9BCX - chains 4 and 7 of the 16 polymer chains in the assembly; structure by electron microscopy, 6.10 A resolution (low resolution: residue-level contacts below are approximate; hydrogen-bond / salt-bridge calls are withheld).

[Chain 4]
Name: DNA replication licensing factor MCM4
Organism: Saccharomyces cerevisiae
Notes: EC 3.6.4.12
Reference sequence: A0A8H4BU27 (A0A8H4BU27_YEASX); residues 1-933 here = UniProt positions 1-933
Amino-acid sequence (933 residues; each row starts with the number of its first residue):
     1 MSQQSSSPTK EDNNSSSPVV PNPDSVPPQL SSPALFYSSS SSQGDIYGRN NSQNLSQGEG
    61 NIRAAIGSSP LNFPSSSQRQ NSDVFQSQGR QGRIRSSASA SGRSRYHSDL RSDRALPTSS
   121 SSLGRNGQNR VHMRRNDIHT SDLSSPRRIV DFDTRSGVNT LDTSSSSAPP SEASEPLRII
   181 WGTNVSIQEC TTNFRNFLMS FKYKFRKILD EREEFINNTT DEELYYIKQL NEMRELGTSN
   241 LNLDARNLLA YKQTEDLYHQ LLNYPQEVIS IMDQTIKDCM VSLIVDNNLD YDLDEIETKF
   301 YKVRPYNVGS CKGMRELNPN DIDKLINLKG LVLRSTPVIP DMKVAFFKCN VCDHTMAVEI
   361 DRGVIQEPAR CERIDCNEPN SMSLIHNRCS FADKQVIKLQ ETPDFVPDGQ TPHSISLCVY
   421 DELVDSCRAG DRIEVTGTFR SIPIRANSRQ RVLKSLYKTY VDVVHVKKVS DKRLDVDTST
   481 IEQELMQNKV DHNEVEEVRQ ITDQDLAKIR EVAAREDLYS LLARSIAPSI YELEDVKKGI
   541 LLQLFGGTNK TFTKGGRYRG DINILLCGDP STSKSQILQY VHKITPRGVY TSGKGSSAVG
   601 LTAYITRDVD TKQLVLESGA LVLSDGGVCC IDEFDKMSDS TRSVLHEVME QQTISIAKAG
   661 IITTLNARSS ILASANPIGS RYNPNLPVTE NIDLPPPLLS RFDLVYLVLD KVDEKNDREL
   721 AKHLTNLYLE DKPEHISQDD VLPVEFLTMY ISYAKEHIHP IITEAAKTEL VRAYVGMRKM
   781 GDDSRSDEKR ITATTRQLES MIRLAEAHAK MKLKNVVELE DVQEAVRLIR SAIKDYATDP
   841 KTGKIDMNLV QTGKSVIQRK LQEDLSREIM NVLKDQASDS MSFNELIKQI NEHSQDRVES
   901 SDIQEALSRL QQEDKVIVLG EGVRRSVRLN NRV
Disordered / not traced: 1-185, 470-491, 781-793, 811-813, 842-849, 875-880, 891-899, 929-933

[Chain 7]
Name: DNA replication licensing factor MCM7
Organism: Saccharomyces cerevisiae
Notes: EC 3.6.4.12
Reference sequence: P38132 (MCM7_YEAST); numbering as in UniProt (aligned over 1-845)
Amino-acid sequence (845 residues; row label = number of the first residue in the row):
     1 MSAALPSIQL PVDYNNLFNE ITDFLVTFKQ DTLSSDATRN ENEDENLDAE NIEQHLLEKG
    61 PKYMAMLQKV ANRELNSVII DLDDILQYQN EKFLQGTQAD DLVSAIQQNA NHFTELFCRA
   121 IDNNMPLPTK EIDYKDDVLD VILNQRRLRN ERMLSDRTNE IRSENLMDTT MDPPSSMNDA
   181 LREVVEDETE LFPPNLTRRY FLYFKPLSQN CARRYRKKAI SSKPLSVRQI KGDFLGQLIT
   241 VRGIITRVSD VKPAVEVIAY TCDQCGYEVF QEVNSRTFTP LSECTSEECS QNQTKGQLFM
   301 STRASKFSAF QECKIQELSQ QVPVGHIPRS LNIHVNGTLV RSLSPGDIVD VTGIFLPAPY
   361 TGFKALKAGL LTETYLEAQF VRQHKKKFAS FSLTSDVEER VMELITSGDV YNRLAKSIAP
   421 EIYGNLDVKK ALLLLLVGGV DKRVGDGMKI RGDINVCLMG DPGVAKSQLL KAICKISPRG
   481 VYTTGKGSSG VGLTAAVMKD PVTDEMILEG GALVLADNGI CCIDEFDKMD ESDRTAIHEV
   541 MEQQTISISK AGINTTLNAR TSILAAANPL YGRYNPRLSP LDNINLPAAL LSRFDILFLM
   601 LDIPSRDDDE KLAEHVTYVH MHNKQPDLDF TPVEPSKMRE YIAYAKTKRP VMSEAVNDYV
   661 VQAYIRLRQD SKREMDSKFS FGQATPRTLL GIIRLSQALA KLRLADMVDI DDVEEALRLV
   721 RVSKESLYQE TNKSKEDESP TTKIFTIIKK MLQETGKNTL SYENIVKTVR LRGFTMLQLS
   781 NCIQEYSYLN VWHLINEGNT LKFVDDGTMD TDQEDSLVST PKLAPQTTAS ANVSAQDSDI
   841 DLQDA
Disordered / not traced: 27-64, 163-191, 275-278, 316-329, 360-372, 382-386, 792-845
UniProt features mapped onto this chain:
  - motif: S592 to D595 (Arginine finger)
  - binding site (ATP): Y423, G463, A465, K466, S467, N568, R593, R687
  - modified residue: T811 (Phosphothreonine), S819 (Phosphoserine), S838 (Phosphoserine)
  - mutagenesis: K466 (K466A: Loss of MCM2-7 complex helicase activity)

[Chain 4 / chain 7 interface]
Contacting residue pairs (60):
  E255(4) - K135(7)
  N263(4) - V138(7)
  Y264(4) - R303(7)
  Q266(4) - R303(7)
  E267(4) - R303(7)
  P319(4) - P253(7)
  P319(4) - F307(7)
  P319(4) - S308(7)
  P319(4) - A309(7)
  I322(4) - T302(7)
  I322(4) - S305(7)
  I322(4) - F307(7)
  D323(4) - T302(7)
  D323(4) - R303(7)
  R362(4) - D263(7)
  R362(4) - F299(7)
  V364(4) - F299(7)
  T411(4) - T555(7)
  P412(4) - T555(7)
  H413(4) - D250(7)
  S441(4) - T302(7)
  P443(4) - M300(7)
  R451(4) - P280(7)
  V452(4) - T279(7)
  S455(4) - V255(7)
  L456(4) - F310(7)
  Y457(4) - I258(7)
  Y457(4) - M300(7)
  T459(4) - P253(7)
  P528(4) - D446(7)
  S571(4) - S592(7)
  S571(4) - P686(7)
  S571(4) - R687(7)
  S575(4) - E542(7)
  S575(4) - Q543(7)
  Q576(4) - M448(7)
  Q579(4) - Q543(7)
  Y580(4) - D446(7)
  K583(4) - G447(7)
  Y590(4) - E539(7)
  Y590(4) - Q543(7)
  K594(4) - E531(7)
  K594(4) - T535(7)
  Y604(4) - G552(7)
  Y604(4) - N554(7)
  V609(4) - D504(7)
  E633(4) - H538(7)
  G679(4) - A588(7)
  S680(4) - A588(7)
  S680(4) - A589(7)
  D710(4) - A684(7)
  D710(4) - T685(7)
  D710(4) - P686(7)
  E714(4) - I665(7)
  D717(4) - Y664(7)
  R718(4) - V661(7)
  A721(4) - V661(7)
  L729(4) - M652(7)
  D731(4) - R443(7)
  D731(4) - G445(7)
Other interface residues (no listed pair), chain 4 (56 interface residues in all): D256, H259, N320, D361, G409, Q410, L453, D569, S596, T606, L623, V712, L727, V744
Other interface residues (no listed pair), chain 7 (61 interface residues in all): L139, K252, A254, V273, V444, L508, S547, S549, A551, T556, R593, V651, N657, R668, Q669, Q683, L689

[Overview]
The interface between chain 4 and chain 7 involves 56 residues on one side and 61 on the other. UniProt lists
8 ATP-binding residues and one mutagenesis site on chain 7.
Here chain 4 is DNA replication licensing factor MCM4 and chain 7 is DNA replication licensing factor MCM7,
both from Saccharomyces cerevisiae. Entry 9BCX (Cryo-EM structure of the S. cerevisiae ORC-Cdc6-Mcm2-7-DNA
complex with a fully closed Mcm2-Mcm5 DNA entry gate) was determined by electron microscopy.
